Entry 8TLD (electron microscopy, 3.60 A resolution); this record covers chains E and F of the 5 polymer chains in the assembly.

== Chain E ==
Molecule: Cytokine receptor common subunit beta
Organism: Homo sapiens
UniProtKB: P32927 (IL3RB_HUMAN); residues 23-442 here = UniProt positions 23-442
Amino-acid sequence (717 residues; each row starts with the number of its first residue; numbers below 1 keep their minus sign (Asp-234 is residue -234)):
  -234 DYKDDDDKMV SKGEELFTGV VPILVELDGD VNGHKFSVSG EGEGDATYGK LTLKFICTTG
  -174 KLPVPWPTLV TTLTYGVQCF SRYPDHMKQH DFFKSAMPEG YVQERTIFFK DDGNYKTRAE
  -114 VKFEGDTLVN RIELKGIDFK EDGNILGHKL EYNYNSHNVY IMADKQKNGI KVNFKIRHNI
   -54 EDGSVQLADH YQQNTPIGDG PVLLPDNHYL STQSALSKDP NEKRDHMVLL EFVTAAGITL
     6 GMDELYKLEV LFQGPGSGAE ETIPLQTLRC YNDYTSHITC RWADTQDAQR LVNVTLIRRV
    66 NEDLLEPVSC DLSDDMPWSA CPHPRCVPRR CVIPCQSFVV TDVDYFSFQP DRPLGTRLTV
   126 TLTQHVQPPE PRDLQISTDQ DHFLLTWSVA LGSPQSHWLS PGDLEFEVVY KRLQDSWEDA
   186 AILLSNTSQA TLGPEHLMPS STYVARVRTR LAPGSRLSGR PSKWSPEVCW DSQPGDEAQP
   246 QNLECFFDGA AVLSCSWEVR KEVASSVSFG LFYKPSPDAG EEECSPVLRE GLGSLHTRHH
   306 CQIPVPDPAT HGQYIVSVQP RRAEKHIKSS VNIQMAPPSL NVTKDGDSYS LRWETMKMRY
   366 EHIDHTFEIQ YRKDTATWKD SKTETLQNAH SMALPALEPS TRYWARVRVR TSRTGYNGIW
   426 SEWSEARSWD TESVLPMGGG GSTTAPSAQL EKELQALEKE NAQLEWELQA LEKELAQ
Not modelled in the structure: -234 to 325, 439-482
Differences from the reference sequence: expression tag (-234 to 22, 443-482)
Swiss-Prot annotation at these positions:
  - motif: Trp425 to Ser429 (WSXWS motif)
  - glycosylation (N-linked (GlcNAc...) asparagine): Asn58, Asn191, Asn346

== Chain F ==
Molecule: Interleukin-5 receptor subunit alpha
Organism: Homo sapiens
UniProtKB: Q01344 (IL5RA_HUMAN); residues 21-341 here = UniProt positions 21-341
Amino-acid sequence (392 residues; each row starts with the number of its first residue):
    13 DYKDDDDKDL LPDEKISLLP PVNFTIKVTG LAQVLLQWKP NPDQEQRNVN LEYQVKINAP
    73 KEDDYETRIT ESKCVTILHK GFSASVRTIL QNDHSLLASS WASAELHAPP GSPGTSIVNL
   133 TCTTNTTEDN YSRLRSYQVS LHCTWLVGTD APEDTQYFLY YRYGSWTEEC QEYSKDTLGR
   193 NIACWFPRTF ILSKGRDWLA VLVNGSSKHS AIRPFDQLFA LHAIDQINPP LNVTAEIEGT
   253 RLSIQWEKPV SAFPIHCFDY EVKIHNTRNG YLQIEKLMTN AFISIIDDLS KYDVQVRAAV
   313 SSMCREAGLW SEWSQPIYVG NDEHKPLREG GGGSTTAPSA QLKKKLQALK KKNAQLKWKL
   373 QALKKKLAQG AAEDQVDPRL IDGKHHHHHH HH
Not modelled in the structure: 13-26, 335-404
Differences from the reference sequence: expression tag (13-20, 342-404)
Disulfides: Cys134-Cys155, Cys182-Cys196, Cys269-Cys316
Covalently attached groups: N-acetylglucosamine (NAG) linked to Asn35, Asn131, Asn216, Asn244
Swiss-Prot annotation at these positions:
  - motif: Trp322 to Ser326 (WSXWS motif)
  - glycosylation (N-linked (GlcNAc...) asparagine): Asn35, Asn131, Asn216, Asn244

== Chain E / chain F interface ==
Pairs across the interface (18):
  Thr348(E) with Tyr283(F)
  Asp350(E) with Asn281(F); Tyr283(F)
  Ser353(E) with Asn281(F), hydrogen bond
  Ser355(E) with Tyr283(F), hydrogen bond
  Glu366(E) with Lys288(F), salt bridge
  Glu389(E) with Arg253(F), salt bridge
  Thr390(E) with Arg253(F)
  Leu391(E) with Ile295(F); Ile297(F), hydrophobic
  Ala394(E) with Phe294(F), hydrophobic
  Ser396(E) with Tyr283(F); Gln285(F), hydrogen bond
  Met397(E) with Ile297(F)
  Ala398(E) with Ile297(F), hydrogen bond (backbone-backbone); Ile298(F), hydrophobic; Asp299(F)
  Leu399(E) with Asp299(F)
Other interface residues (no listed pair), chain E (19 interface residues in all): Gly351, Asp369, Gln392, Asn393, His395, Pro400
Other interface residues (no listed pair), chain F (13 interface residues in all): Glu287, Thr291, Ser296

== Overview ==
The interface between chain E and chain F involves 19 residues on one side and 13 on the other; the contacts
include 4 hydrogen bonds and 2 salt bridges. Polar contacts include Glu366(E)-Lys288(F), Glu389(E)-Arg253(F)
and Ser353(E)-Asn281(F).
Chain E is Cytokine receptor common subunit beta and chain F is Interleukin-5 receptor subunit alpha, both
from Homo sapiens; the structure, Structure of the IL-5 Signaling Complex, was determined by electron
microscopy.
